Entry 8ICN (X-ray diffraction, 2.80 A resolution); this record covers chains P and A of the 3 polymer chains in the assembly.

[Chain P]
Molecule: 8-nt DNA strand
Sequence (8 nucleotides; each row starts with the number of its first residue):
     1 TCTAATGA
Ion coordination: Na+: DT6 (shared with Thr-101(A), Val-103(A), Ile-106(A) of chain A)

[Chain A]
Protein: Protein (DNA polymerase beta (e.c.2.7.7.7))
From: Homo sapiens
Reference sequence: P06746 (DPOB_HUMAN); residues 2-335 here correspond to UniProt positions 1-334 (UniProt number = residue number - 1)
Sequence (335 residues; each row starts with the number of its first residue):
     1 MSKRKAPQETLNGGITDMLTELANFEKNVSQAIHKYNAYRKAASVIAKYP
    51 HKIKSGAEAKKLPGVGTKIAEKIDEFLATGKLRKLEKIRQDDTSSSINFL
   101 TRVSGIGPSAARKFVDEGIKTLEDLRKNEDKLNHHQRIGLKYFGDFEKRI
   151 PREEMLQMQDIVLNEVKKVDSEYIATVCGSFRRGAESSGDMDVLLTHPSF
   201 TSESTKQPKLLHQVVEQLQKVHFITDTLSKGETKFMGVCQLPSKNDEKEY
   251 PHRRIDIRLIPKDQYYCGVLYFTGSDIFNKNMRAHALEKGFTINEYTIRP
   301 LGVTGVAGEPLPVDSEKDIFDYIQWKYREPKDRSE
Not modelled in the structure: 1-8
UniProt features mapped onto this chain:
  - binding site (K(+)): Lys-61
  - binding site (Na(+)): Lys-61
Ion coordination: Na+ site 1: Lys-60, Leu-62; Na+ site 2: Thr-101, Val-103, Ile-106 (shared with DT6(P) of chain P); Mn2+: Asp-190 (together with ATP)
Ligand contacts:
  - ATP (adenosine-5'-triphosphate): Arg-149, Gly-179, Ser-180, Arg-183, Ser-187, Ser-188, Gly-189, Asp-190
  - ATP: Gly-179, Asp-190, Asp-192, Tyr-271, Phe-272, Thr-273

[Interface between chain P and chain A]
Pairs across the interface (16):
  DA4(P) / Ser-109(A)  phosphate contact
  DA5(P) / Gly-105(A)  phosphate contact
  DA5(P) / Ile-106(A)  phosphate contact
  DA5(P) / Gly-107(A)  hydrogen bond to the phosphate
  DA5(P) / Pro-108(A)  phosphate contact
  DA5(P) / Ser-109(A)  hydrogen bond to the phosphate
  DA5(P) / Ala-110(A)  hydrogen bond to the phosphate
  DT6(P) / Val-103(A)  phosphate contact
  DT6(P) / Ser-104(A)  phosphate contact
  DT6(P) / Gly-105(A)  hydrogen bond to the phosphate
  DT6(P) / Ile-106(A)  hydrogen bond to the phosphate
  DT6(P) / Lys-234(A)  hydrogen bond to the base
  DG7(P) / Arg-254(A)  salt bridge to the phosphate
  DG7(P) / Asp-256(A)  phosphate contact
  DA8(P) / Arg-258(A)  sugar contact
  DA8(P) / Phe-272(A)  sugar contact
Also at the interface, not in a pair above, chain A (16 interface residues in all): Thr-101, His-135, Asp-192

[In short]
5 residues of chain P face 16 of chain A across their interface, with 6 hydrogen bonds and 1 salt bridge.
Among the polar pairs are DT6(P)/Lys-234(A), DA5(P)/Gly-107(A) and DA5(P)/Ser-109(A). Ligands of chain A: ATP.
Chain P is an 8-nt DNA strand and chain A is Protein (DNA polymerase beta (e.c.2.7.7.7)) (Homo sapiens); the
structure, DNA polymerase beta (pol B) (e.c.2.7.7.7) complexed with seven base pairs of DNA; soaked in the
..., was determined by X-ray diffraction, deposited together with 1ZQT, 7ICE, 7ICF, 7ICG, 7ICH, 7ICI and 39
further entries.
